PDB entry 4R9L | X-ray diffraction, 1.80 A resolution | chains A and B

# Chain A (and B)
Protein: Limonene-1,2-epoxide hydrolase
Organism: Rhodococcus erythropolis
Notes: EC 3.3.2.8; chain B of this document is another copy of the same molecule, construct and numbering; everything in this record applies to it too
UniProtKB: Q9ZAG3 (LIMA_RHOER); residues 3-149 here = UniProt positions 3-149
Sequence (174 residues; row label = number of the first residue in the row):
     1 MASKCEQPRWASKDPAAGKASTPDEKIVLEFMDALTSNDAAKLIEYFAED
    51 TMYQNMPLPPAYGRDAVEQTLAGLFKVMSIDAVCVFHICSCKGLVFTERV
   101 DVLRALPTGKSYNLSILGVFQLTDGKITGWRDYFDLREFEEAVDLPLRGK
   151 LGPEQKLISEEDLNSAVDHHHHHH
Not modelled in the structure: 1-3, 151-174 (chain B: 1-2, 156-174)
Differences from the reference sequence: expression tag (1-2, 150-174); engineered mutation Cys5 (Ile in Q9ZAG3), Pro15 (Ser in Q9ZAG3), Lys19 (Ala in Q9ZAG3), Lys76 (Thr in Q9ZAG3), Cys84 (Glu in Q9ZAG3), Val85 (Thr in Q9ZAG3), Cys89 (Gly in Q9ZAG3), Cys91 (Ser in Q9ZAG3), Lys92 (Asn in Q9ZAG3), Phe96 (Tyr in Q9ZAG3), Asp124 (Glu in Q9ZAG3)
Curated features (UniProtKB/Swiss-Prot):
  - active site: Asp101 (Proton donor), Asp132 (Proton acceptor)
  - mutagenesis: Tyr53 (Y53F: 15% of wild-type catalytic efficiency), Asn55 (N55A: Almost no activity; N55D: No activity), Arg99 (R99A/H/K/Q: Impaired protein folding and no activity), Asp101 (D101A/N: No activity), Asp132 (D132A/N: No activity)
Disulfides: Cys5-Cys84
Ligand contacts: (2R)-2-hydroxyhexanamide (HYH): Tyr53, Asn55, Leu58, Leu74, Met78, Ile80, Arg99, Asp101, Leu103, Leu114, Ile116, Trp130, Asp132, Phe134, Leu136, Phe139
What the authors report for this chain:
  - mutagenesis - I5C/E84C, S15P, S15P/A19K/E45K/T76K/T85V/N92K/Y96F/E124D, A19K, T76K, T85V, G89C/S91C, N92K, Y96F: increased stability (citing earlier work)
  - self-association interface (contacts with another copy of this molecule); pairs are residue here / residue on that copy: Cys89-Cys91 (disulfide), Lys92-Ser21 (hydrogen bond), Lys92-Lys19 (backbone contact), Lys92-Ala16 (backbone contact)
  - conformationally variable residues: Cys89, Ser90, Cys91
  - mutagenesis - E124D: increased stability

# How chain A and chain B interact
Inter-chain disulfides: Cys89(A)-Cys91(B), Cys91(A)-Cys89(B)
Contacting residue pairs (79):
  Arg9(A) - Tyr62(B)
  Trp10(A) - Met52(B)
  Trp10(A) - Gln54(B)
  Trp10(A) - Tyr62(B)
  Trp10(A) - Gln121(B)  hydrogen bond (backbone-side chain)
  Trp10(A) - Arg131(B)
  Trp10(A) - Tyr133(B)
  Ala11(A) - Gln121(B)
  Ser12(A) - Leu94(B)
  Ser12(A) - Gln121(B)  hydrogen bond
  Ala16(A) - Lys92(B)  hydrogen bond (backbone-side chain)
  Lys19(A) - Lys92(B)  hydrogen bond (backbone-side chain)
  Ser21(A) - Lys92(B)  hydrogen bond
  Met52(A) - Trp10(B)
  Met56(A) - Glu138(B)
  Pro57(A) - Asp135(B)
  Pro57(A) - Glu138(B)
  Tyr62(A) - Arg9(B)
  Tyr62(A) - Trp10(B)
  His87(A) - Leu94(B)
  His87(A) - Gln121(B)
  His87(A) - Arg131(B)
  Ile88(A) - Cys91(B)
  Cys89(A) - Ser90(B)
  Cys89(A) - Cys91(B)  disulfide
  Cys89(A) - Phe96(B)  hydrophobic
  Ser90(A) - Cys89(B)
  Ser90(A) - Cys91(B)  hydrogen bond (backbone-side chain)
  Cys91(A) - Ile88(B)
  Cys91(A) - Cys89(B)  disulfide
  Cys91(A) - Ser90(B)  hydrogen bond (side chain-backbone)
  Leu94(A) - Ser12(B)
  Leu94(A) - His87(B)
  Phe96(A) - Cys89(B)  hydrophobic
  Phe96(A) - Phe96(B)  hydrophobic
  Phe96(A) - Leu117(B)  hydrophobic
  Glu98(A) - Val119(B)
  Glu98(A) - Arg131(B)  salt bridge
  Glu98(A) - Tyr133(B)  hydrogen bond
  Ser115(A) - Tyr133(B)
  Ile116(A) - Tyr133(B)
  Leu117(A) - Phe96(B)  hydrophobic
  Leu117(A) - Leu117(B)
  Leu117(A) - Gly118(B)
  Leu117(A) - Val119(B)
  Leu117(A) - Tyr133(B)
  Gly118(A) - Leu117(B)
  Val119(A) - Glu98(B)
  Val119(A) - Leu117(B)
  Gln121(A) - Trp10(B)  hydrogen bond (side chain-backbone)
  Gln121(A) - Ala11(B)
  Gln121(A) - Ser12(B)  hydrogen bond
  Gln121(A) - His87(B)
  Arg131(A) - Trp10(B)
  Arg131(A) - His87(B)
  Arg131(A) - Glu98(B)  salt bridge
  Tyr133(A) - Trp10(B)
  Tyr133(A) - Glu98(B)  hydrogen bond
  Tyr133(A) - Ser115(B)
  Tyr133(A) - Ile116(B)
  Tyr133(A) - Leu117(B)  hydrophobic
  Tyr133(A) - Tyr133(B)
  Phe134(A) - Phe134(B)
  Phe134(A) - Asp135(B)
  Asp135(A) - Pro57(B)
  Asp135(A) - Phe134(B)
  Asp135(A) - Asp135(B)
  Asp135(A) - Leu136(B)  hydrogen bond (side chain-backbone)
  Leu136(A) - Asp135(B)  hydrogen bond (backbone-side chain)
  Leu136(A) - Arg137(B)
  Arg137(A) - Leu136(B)
  Arg137(A) - Arg137(B)
  Arg137(A) - Glu140(B)  salt bridge
  Arg137(A) - Arg148(B)
  Glu138(A) - Pro57(B)
  Glu140(A) - Arg137(B)  salt bridge
  Glu141(A) - Arg148(B)  salt bridge
  Arg148(A) - Arg137(B)
  Arg148(A) - Glu141(B)  salt bridge
Also at the interface, not in a pair above, chain A (39 interface residues in all): Ala17, Glu25, Gln54, Lys92
Also at the interface, not in a pair above, chain B (37 interface residues in all): Asp14, Ala17, Glu25, Met56

# Overview
39 residues of chain A and 37 residues of chain B are in contact, with 2 disulfide bonds, 13 hydrogen bonds
and 6 salt bridges. Among the polar pairs are Glu98(A)-Arg131(B), Arg137(A)-Glu140(B) and Glu141(A)-Arg148(B).
From the paper: I5C/E84C, S15P and S15P/A19K/E45K/T76K/T85V/N92K/Y96F/E124D of chain A, among others, increase
stability; conformational variability at Cys89(A), Ser90(A) and Cys91(A); 10 substitutions were tested in all.
Chain A and chain B are both Limonene-1,2-epoxide hydrolase (Rhodococcus erythropolis); the structure,
Structure of a thermostable elevenfold mutant of limonene epoxide hydrolase from Rhodococcus erythropolis,
containing two stabilizing ..., was determined by X-ray diffraction together with 4R9K from the same study.
